5JAF - chain A; structure by X-ray diffraction, 3.02 A resolution.

# Chain A
Protein: Transporter
From: Aquifex aeolicus (strain VF5)
Reference sequence: O67854 (O67854_AQUAE); numbering as in UniProt (aligned over 1-513)
Sequence (519 residues; each row starts with the number of its first residue):
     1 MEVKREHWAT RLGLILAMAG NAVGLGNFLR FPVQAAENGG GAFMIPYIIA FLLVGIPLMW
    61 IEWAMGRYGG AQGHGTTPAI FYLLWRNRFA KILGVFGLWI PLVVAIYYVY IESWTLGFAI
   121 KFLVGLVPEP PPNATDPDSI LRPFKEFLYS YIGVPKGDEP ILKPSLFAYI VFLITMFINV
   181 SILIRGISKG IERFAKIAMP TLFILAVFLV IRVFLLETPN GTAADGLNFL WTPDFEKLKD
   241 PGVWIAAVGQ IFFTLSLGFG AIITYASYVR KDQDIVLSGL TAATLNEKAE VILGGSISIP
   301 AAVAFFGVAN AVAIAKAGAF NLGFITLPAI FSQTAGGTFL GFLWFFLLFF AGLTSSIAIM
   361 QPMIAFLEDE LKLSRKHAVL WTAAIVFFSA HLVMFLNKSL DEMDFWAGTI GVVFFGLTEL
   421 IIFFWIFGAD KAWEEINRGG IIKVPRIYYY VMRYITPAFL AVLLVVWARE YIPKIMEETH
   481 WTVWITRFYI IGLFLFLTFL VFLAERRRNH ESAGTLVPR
Unresolved in the structure: 1-3, 131-134, 233-234, 474-478, 509-519
Construct notes: expression tag (514-519)
What the authors report for this chain:
  - conformationally variable residues (side-chain flip): Leu25

# Overview
From the paper: conformational variability at Leu25.
Chain A is Transporter (Aquifex aeolicus (strain VF5)); the structure, LeuT Na+-free Return State, C2 form at
pH 5, was determined by X-ray diffraction together with 5JAE and 5JAG from the same study.
